1ZDT - chains A and P; structure by X-ray diffraction, 2.10 A resolution.

[Chain A]
Molecule: Steroidogenic factor 1
From: Homo sapiens
UniProt: Q13285 (STF1_HUMAN); numbering as in UniProt (aligned over 221-461)
Sequence (241 residues; numbered 221 to 461; the number before each row is that of its first residue):
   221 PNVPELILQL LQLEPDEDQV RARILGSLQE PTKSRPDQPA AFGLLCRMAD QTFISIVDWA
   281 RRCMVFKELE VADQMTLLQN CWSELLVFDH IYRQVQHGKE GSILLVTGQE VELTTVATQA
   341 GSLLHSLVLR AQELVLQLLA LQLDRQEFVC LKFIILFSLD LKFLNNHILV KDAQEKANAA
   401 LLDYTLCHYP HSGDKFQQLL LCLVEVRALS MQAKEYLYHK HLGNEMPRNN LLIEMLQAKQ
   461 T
Unresolved in the structure: 249-255, 461
Construct notes: engineered mutation Ser247 (Cys in Q13285), Ser412 (Cys in Q13285)
UniProt features mapped onto this chain:
  - binding site (a 1,2-diacyl-sn-glycero-3-phosphocholine): Gly341, Tyr436, Lys440
  - binding site (a 1,2-diacylglycero-3-phosphoethanolamine): Gly341, Tyr436, Lys440
  - natural variant: Leu231 to Leu233 (deletion: In POF7), Asp238 (D238N: In SPGF8), Arg255 (R255L: In AINR), Asp293 (D293N: In POF7), Leu437 (L437Q: In SRXY3)
  - mutagenesis: Ala269 (A269F: Strongly reduced transactivation), Gly341 (G341E: Reduced transactivation. Strongly reduced transactivation; when associated with F-344), Leu344 (L344F: Reduced transactivation. Strongly reduced transactivation; when associated with E-341), Ala433 (A433F: Strongly reduced transactivation), Tyr436 (Y436F: Loss of transactivation; when associated with A-440), Lys440 (K440A: Loss of transactivation; when associated with F-436)
From the paper describing this entry:
  - binding site for di-palmitoyl-3-sn-phosphatidylethanolamine: Gly341, Leu344, Tyr436, Lys440, Leu452
  - mutagenesis - Y436F/K440A: abolished binding to phospholipid
  - mutagenesis - A269F, G341E, G341E/L344F, L344F, A433F, Y436F/K440A: decreased signaling

[Chain P]
Molecule: Nuclear receptor coactivator 2
UniProt: Q15596 (NCOA2_HUMAN); residue numbers follow UniProt; this construct covers 741-752
Sequence (12 residues; each row starts with the number of its first residue):
   741 ENALLRYLLD KD

[Chain A / chain P interface]
Contacting residue pairs (21; chain A residue first):
  Phe273(A) - Leu748(P)  hydrophobic
  Ile274(A) - Leu748(P)  hydrophobic
  Val277(A) - Leu748(P)  hydrophobic
  Arg281(A) - Leu748(P)  hydrogen bond (side chain-backbone)
  Arg281(A) - Leu749(P)  hydrogen bond (side chain-backbone)
  Arg281(A) - Lys751(P)
  Phe286(A) - Leu749(P)  hydrophobic
  Val291(A) - Asp750(P)
  Gln294(A) - Leu749(P)
  Met295(A) - Asn742(P)
  Met295(A) - Leu745(P)
  Met295(A) - Arg746(P)
  Met295(A) - Leu749(P)  hydrophobic
  Gln299(A) - Asn742(P)  hydrogen bond
  Gln299(A) - Leu745(P)
  Leu451(A) - Leu744(P)
  Glu454(A) - Leu744(P)
  Met455(A) - Asn742(P)  hydrogen bond
  Met455(A) - Leu744(P)  hydrophobic
  Met455(A) - Leu745(P)  hydrophobic
  Ala458(A) - Asn742(P)
Also at the interface, not in a pair above, chain A (14 interface residues in all): Leu298
Also at the interface, not in a pair above, chain P (10 interface residues in all): Glu741, Asp752

[Summary]
Chain A and chain P form an interface of 14 and 10 residues respectively, with 4 hydrogen bonds. Among the
polar pairs are Arg281(A)-Leu748(P), Arg281(A)-Leu749(P) and Gln299(A)-Asn742(P). From the paper: a binding
site for di-palmitoyl-3-sn-phosphatidylethanolamine at Gly341(A), Leu344(A) and Tyr436(A) among others; A269F,
G341E and G341E/L344F of chain A, among others, reduce signaling; 6 substitutions were tested in all.
Chain A is Steroidogenic factor 1 (Homo sapiens) and chain P is Nuclear receptor coactivator 2; the structure,
The Crystal Structure of Human Steroidogenic Factor-1, was determined by X-ray diffraction, deposited together
with 1ZDU.
